PDB entry 6D88 | X-ray diffraction, 2.85 A resolution | chains C and D of the 6 polymer chains in the assembly

[Chain C]
Name: Tubulin alpha-1B chain
From: Sus scrofa
UniProt: Q2XVP4 (TBA1B_PIG); residues 1-450 here = UniProt positions 1-450
Amino-acid sequence (450 residues; each row starts with the number of its first residue):
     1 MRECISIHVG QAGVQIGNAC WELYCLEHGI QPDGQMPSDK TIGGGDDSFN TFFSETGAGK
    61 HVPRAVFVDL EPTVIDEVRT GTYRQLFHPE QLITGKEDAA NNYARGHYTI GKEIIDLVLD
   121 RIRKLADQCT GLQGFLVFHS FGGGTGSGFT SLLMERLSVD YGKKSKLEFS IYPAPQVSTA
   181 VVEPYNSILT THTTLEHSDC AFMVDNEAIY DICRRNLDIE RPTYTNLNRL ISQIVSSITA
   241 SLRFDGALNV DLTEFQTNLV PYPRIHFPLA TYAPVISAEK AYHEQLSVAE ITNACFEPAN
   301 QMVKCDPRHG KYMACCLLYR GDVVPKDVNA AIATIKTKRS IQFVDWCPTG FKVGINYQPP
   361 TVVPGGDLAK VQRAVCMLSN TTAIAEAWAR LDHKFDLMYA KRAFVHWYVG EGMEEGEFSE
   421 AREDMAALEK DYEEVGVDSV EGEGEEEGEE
Not modelled in the structure: 441-450
Metal / ion sites: Ca2+: D39, T41, G44, E55
Ligand contacts:
  - G9K ([2-(1H-indol-3-yl)-1H-imidazol-4-yl](8-methoxy-1,4-benzodioxin-6-yl)methanone): N101, T179, A180, V181
  - GTP (guanosine-5'-triphosphate): G10, Q11, A12, Q15, I16, D69, D98, A99, A100, N101, S140, G142, G143, G144, T145, G146, I171, P173, V177, T179, E183, N206, Y224, L227, N228, I231
Swiss-Prot annotation at these positions:
  - motif: M1 to C4 (MREC motif)
  - active site: E254
  - binding site (GTP): G10, Q11, A12, Q15, E71, A99, S140, G143, G144, T145, G146, T179, E183, N206, Y224, N228, L252
  - binding site (Mg(2+)): E71
  - modified residue: K40 (N6,N6,N6-trimethyllysine), S48 (Phosphoserine), S232 (Phosphoserine), Y282 (3'-nitrotyrosine), R339 (Omega-N-methylarginine), S439 (Phosphoserine), E443 (5-glutamyl polyglutamate), E445 (5-glutamyl polyglutamate)
  - cross-link (Glycyl lysine isopeptide (Lys-Gly)): K326 (interchain with G-Cter in ubiquitin), K370 (interchain with G-Cter in ubiquitin)
What the authors report for this chain:
  - binding site for G9K: S178, T179, V181

[Chain D]
Name: Tubulin beta chain
From: Sus scrofa
UniProt: A0A287AGU7 (A0A287AGU7_PIG); numbering as in UniProt (aligned over 1-445)
Amino-acid sequence (445 residues; row label = number of the first residue in the row):
     1 MREIVHIQAG QCGNQIGAKF WEVISDEHGI DPTGSYHGDS DLQLERINVY YNEATGNKYV
    61 PRAILVDLEP GTMDSVRSGP FGQIFRPDNF VFGQSGAGNN WAKGHYTEGA ELVDSVLDVV
   121 RKESESCDCL QGFQLTHSLG GGTGSGMGTL LISKIREEYP DRIMNTFSVM PSPKVSDTVV
   181 EPYNATLSVH QLVENTDETY CIDNEALYDI CFRTLKLTTP TYGDLNHLVS ATMSGVTTCL
   241 RFPGQLNADL RKLAVNMVPF PRLHFFMPGF APLTSRGSQQ YRALTVPELT QQMFDSKNMM
   301 AACDPRHGRY LTVAAIFRGR MSMKEVDEQM LNVQNKNSSY FVEWIPNNVK TAVCDIPPRG
   361 LKMSATFIGN STAIQELFKR ISEQFTAMFR RKAFLHWYTG EGMDEMEFTE AESNMNDLVS
   421 EYQQYQDATA DEQGEFEEEE GEDEA
Not modelled in the structure: 274-283, 432-445
Ligand contacts:
  - G9K ([2-(1H-indol-3-yl)-1H-imidazol-4-yl](8-methoxy-1,4-benzodioxin-6-yl)methanone): Y200, V236, C239, L240, L246, A248, D249, K252, L253, N256, M257, T312, V313, A314, A315, I316, N347, N348, V349, K350, A352, I368
  - GDP (guanosine-5'-diphosphate): G10, Q11, C12, Q15, I16, D67, A97, N99, S138, G140, G141, G142, T143, G144, V169, P171, V175, S176, E181, N204, L207, Y222, L225, N226, V229
What the authors report for this chain:
  - binding site for G9K: C239, L246, D249, L253, N256, M257, N347, K350

[How chain C and chain D interact]
Residue-residue contacts (49; chain C residue first):
  E71(C) with N247(D)
  K96(C) with D128(D), salt bridge
  E97(C) with R2(D), salt bridge; C129(D); R162(D), salt bridge
  D98(C) with K252(D), salt bridge
  A100(C) with R251(D); K252(D); V255(D)
  N101(C) with K252(D); N256(D)
  R105(C) with R251(D)
  P175(C) with N347(D)
  S178(C) with K350(D), hydrogen bond (backbone-side chain)
  A180(C) with N256(D)
  V181(C) with N256(D), hydrogen bond (backbone-side chain); I345(D), hydrophobic; P346(D); N347(D)
  E220(C) with K324(D), salt bridge
  R221(C) with M323(D); D327(D), salt bridge
  Y224(C) with Q245(D)
  K394(C) with P346(D); N347(D)
  L397(C) with E343(D); W344(D); P346(D), hydrophobic; A430(D), hydrophobic
  M398(C) with W344(D), hydrogen bond (backbone-backbone); P346(D)
  K401(C) with F260(D); W344(D); T429(D), hydrogen bond (side chain-backbone)
  R402(C) with F260(D)
  A403(C) with P259(D); F260(D), hydrophobic
  F404(C) with V255(D); N256(D); V258(D); P259(D), hydrogen bond (backbone-backbone); I345(D), hydrophobic
  H406(C) with V258(D); P259(D), hydrogen bond (side chain-backbone); F260(D); P261(D)
  W407(C) with A254(D), hydrogen bond (side chain-backbone); V255(D); V258(D), hydrogen bond (side chain-backbone)
Other interface residues (no listed pair), chain C (28 interface residues in all): Q11, T73, V177, T179, V182
Other interface residues (no listed pair), chain D (30 interface residues in all): D249, T312, N348, A428

[Summary]
28 residues of chain C and 30 residues of chain D are in contact; the contacts include 8 hydrogen bonds and 6
salt bridges. Polar pairs include K96(C)-D128(D), E97(C)-R2(D) and E97(C)-R162(D). Compound G9K is bound
between chain C and chain D. The paper reports a binding site for G9K at S178(C), T179(C) and C239(D) among
others.
Here chain C is Tubulin alpha-1B chain and chain D is Tubulin beta chain, both from Sus scrofa. Entry 6D88
(Tubulin-RB3_SLD-TTL in complex with compound 13f) was determined by X-ray diffraction.
